PDB entry 9B1B | electron microscopy, 2.30 A resolution | chains A and B of the 4 polymer chains in the assembly

== Chain A ==
Protein: Capsid protein VP1
From: enterovirus D68
Notes: EC 3.4.22.29, 3.6.1.15, 3.4.22.28, 2.7.7.48
UniProtKB: A0A097BW12 (A0A097BW12_HED68); residues -11 to 297 here correspond to UniProt positions 553-861 (UniProt number = residue number + 564)
Amino-acid sequence (309 residues; numbered -11 to 297; the number before each row is that of its first residue; numbers below 1 keep their minus sign (Leu-11 is residue -11)):
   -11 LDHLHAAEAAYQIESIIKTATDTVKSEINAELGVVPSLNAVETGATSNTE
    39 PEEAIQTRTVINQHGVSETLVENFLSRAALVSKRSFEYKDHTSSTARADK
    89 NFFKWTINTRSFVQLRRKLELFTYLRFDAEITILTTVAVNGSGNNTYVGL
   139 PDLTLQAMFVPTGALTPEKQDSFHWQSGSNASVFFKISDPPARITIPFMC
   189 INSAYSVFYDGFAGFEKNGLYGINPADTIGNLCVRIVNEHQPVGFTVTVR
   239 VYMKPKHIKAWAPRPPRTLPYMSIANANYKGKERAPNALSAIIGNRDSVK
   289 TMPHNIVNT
Disordered / not traced: -11 to 0, 84-85, 130-134, 297
Residues lining bound ligands: A1AIG (4-[(propan-2-yl)oxy]-N-{(4M)-4-[1-(2,2,2-trifluoroethyl)-1H-pyrazol-4-yl]quinolin-8-yl}benzamide): Val69, Trp93, Ile95, Asn96, Thr97, Arg98, Leu107, Leu113, Phe115, Ala117, Ile119, Ala145, Met146, Phe147, Ala169, Ser170, Val171, Ile182, Ile184, Tyr193, Val195, Ile217, Leu220, Val239, Met241

== Chain B ==
Protein: viral protein 3
From: enterovirus D68
UniProtKB: A0A097BW12 (A0A097BW12_9ENTO); residues 1-247 here correspond to UniProt positions 318-564 (UniProt number = residue number + 317)
Amino-acid sequence (247 residues; numbered 1 to 247; the number before each row is that of its first residue):
     1 GVPTYLLPGSGQFLTTDDHSSAPALPCFNPTPEMHIPGQVRNMLEVVQVE
    51 SMMEINNTESAVGMERLKVDISALTDVDQLLFNIPLDIQLDGPLRNTLVG
   101 NISRYYTHWSGSLEMTFMFCGSFMAAGKLILCYTPPGGSCPTTRETAMLG
   151 THIVWDFGLQSSVTLIIPWISGSHYRMFNNDAKSTNANVGYVTCFMQTNL
   201 IVPSESSDTCSLIGFIAAKDDFSLRLMRDSPDIGQLDHLHAAEAAYQ

== Interface between chain A and chain B ==
Contacting residue pairs (211):
  Glu2(A) - Arg41(B)  salt bridge
  Ala8(A) - Asp220(B)
  Ala8(A) - Asp221(B)
  Thr9(A) - Asp220(B)  hydrogen bond
  Thr9(A) - Asp221(B)  hydrogen bond (side chain-backbone)
  Ser25(A) - Ser162(B)
  Ser25(A) - Val163(B)
  Ser25(A) - Thr164(B)  hydrogen bond (backbone-backbone)
  Leu26(A) - Ser162(B)
  Leu26(A) - Val163(B)  hydrophobic
  Asn27(A) - Gln160(B)
  Asn27(A) - Ser161(B)
  Asn27(A) - Ser162(B)  hydrogen bond (backbone-backbone)
  Asn27(A) - Thr164(B)  hydrogen bond
  Val29(A) - Glu50(B)
  Val29(A) - Thr116(B)
  Val29(A) - Met118(B)  hydrophobic
  Val29(A) - Ser162(B)
  Val29(A) - Phe215(B)  hydrophobic
  Glu30(A) - Met118(B)
  Glu30(A) - Ser161(B)  hydrogen bond
  Thr34(A) - Gln48(B)
  Thr34(A) - Val49(B)
  Thr34(A) - Glu50(B)  hydrogen bond (side chain-backbone)
  Ser35(A) - Glu50(B)  hydrogen bond (backbone-side chain)
  Ser35(A) - Glu114(B)
  Ser35(A) - Thr116(B)
  Ser35(A) - Thr164(B)  hydrogen bond
  Ser35(A) - Lys219(B)
  Thr37(A) - Thr164(B)
  Thr37(A) - Ile166(B)
  Thr37(A) - Lys219(B)  hydrogen bond (backbone-side chain)
  Glu38(A) - Lys219(B)  salt bridge
  Pro39(A) - Ile166(B)  hydrophobic
  Ala42(A) - Ile166(B)  hydrophobic
  Ile43(A) - Thr151(B)
  Ile43(A) - Pro168(B)  hydrophobic
  Asn50(A) - Asp221(B)
  His52(A) - Ser110(B)
  His52(A) - His174(B)  hydrogen bond
  His52(A) - Tyr175(B)
  His52(A) - Ser223(B)
  Gly53(A) - Ser223(B)  hydrogen bond (backbone-side chain)
  Val54(A) - Asn42(B)  hydrogen bond (backbone-side chain)
  Val54(A) - Leu44(B)  hydrophobic
  Glu56(A) - Tyr106(B)  hydrogen bond (backbone-side chain)
  Glu56(A) - Arg225(B)
  Glu56(A) - Leu226(B)  hydrogen bond (side chain-backbone)
  Glu56(A) - Met227(B)  hydrogen bond (side chain-backbone)
  Thr57(A) - Asn42(B)  hydrogen bond
  Thr57(A) - Met43(B)  hydrogen bond (backbone-backbone)
  Thr57(A) - Leu44(B)
  Thr57(A) - Tyr106(B)
  Thr57(A) - Leu224(B)
  Leu58(A) - Arg41(B)
  Leu58(A) - Asn42(B)
  Val59(A) - Val40(B)
  Val59(A) - Arg41(B)  hydrogen bond (backbone-backbone)
  Val59(A) - Met43(B)  hydrophobic
  Asn61(A) - Met227(B)
  Phe62(A) - Met43(B)  hydrophobic
  Phe62(A) - Tyr105(B)  hydrophobic
  Phe62(A) - Tyr106(B)
  Phe62(A) - Met227(B)
  Arg65(A) - Thr15(B)
  Arg65(A) - Thr16(B)
  Arg65(A) - Met227(B)  hydrogen bond
  Ala66(A) - Phe13(B)  hydrophobic
  Ala66(A) - Thr15(B)  hydrogen bond (backbone-backbone)
  Ser70(A) - Tyr246(B)  hydrogen bond
  Lys71(A) - Tyr246(B)
  Arg72(A) - Glu243(B)  salt bridge
  Arg72(A) - Tyr246(B)
  Arg72(A) - Gln247(B)
  Phe91(A) - Tyr246(B)  hydrophobic
  Lys92(A) - Ala245(B)  hydrogen bond (side chain-backbone)
  Lys92(A) - Tyr246(B)
  Lys92(A) - Gln247(B)  hydrogen bond (side chain-backbone)
  Trp93(A) - Ala245(B)
  Trp93(A) - Tyr246(B)
  Thr94(A) - Ala245(B)  hydrogen bond (backbone-backbone)
  Asn96(A) - Ala245(B)
  Arg98(A) - Leu239(B)
  Ser99(A) - Gln235(B)
  Phe100(A) - Gln235(B)
  Val101(A) - Gly234(B)
  Val101(A) - Gln235(B)
  Gln102(A) - Asp229(B)  hydrogen bond
  Arg104(A) - Leu239(B)
  Arg105(A) - Asn101(B)
  Arg105(A) - Tyr105(B)  hydrogen bond
  Arg105(A) - Ser230(B)
  Arg105(A) - Asp232(B)  salt bridge
  Arg105(A) - Ile233(B)
  Lys106(A) - Tyr105(B)
  Lys106(A) - Met227(B)
  Phe110(A) - Met43(B)  hydrophobic
  Tyr112(A) - Ile36(B)  hydrophobic
  Arg114(A) - Pro30(B)
  Arg114(A) - Thr31(B)  hydrogen bond (side chain-backbone)
  Arg114(A) - Pro32(B)
  Arg114(A) - Glu33(B)  salt bridge
  Glu118(A) - His19(B)
  Glu118(A) - Ser21(B)  hydrogen bond
  Thr120(A) - Phe13(B)
  Ala169(A) - Ala24(B)
  Pro178(A) - Gly11(B)
  Pro179(A) - Phe13(B)  hydrophobic
  Arg181(A) - Phe13(B)
  Arg181(A) - Asp17(B)  salt bridge
  Arg181(A) - Ser21(B)
  Ile182(A) - Ser21(B)
  Ile182(A) - Ala22(B)
  Thr183(A) - Ser21(B)  hydrogen bond
  Thr183(A) - Ala22(B)  hydrogen bond (backbone-backbone)
  Thr183(A) - Pro23(B)
  Thr183(A) - Ala24(B)  hydrogen bond (backbone-backbone)
  Ile184(A) - Ala24(B)  hydrophobic
  Pro185(A) - Leu25(B)  hydrophobic
  Pro185(A) - Phe28(B)  hydrophobic
  Phe186(A) - Phe28(B)
  Phe186(A) - Pro30(B)
  Met187(A) - Leu25(B)  hydrophobic
  Met187(A) - Phe28(B)  hydrophobic
  Cys188(A) - Thr31(B)  hydrogen bond (backbone-side chain)
  Ile189(A) - Thr31(B)  hydrogen bond (backbone-side chain)
  Asn190(A) - Thr31(B)
  Ser191(A) - Thr31(B)
  Ser191(A) - Pro32(B)  hydrogen bond (side chain-backbone)
  Ser191(A) - Glu33(B)
  Ser191(A) - Met34(B)  hydrogen bond (side chain-backbone)
  Tyr240(A) - Phe13(B)  hydrophobic
  Lys242(A) - Asp17(B)  salt bridge
  Lys247(A) - Glu33(B)
  Lys247(A) - Gln39(B)
  Ala248(A) - Gln39(B)
  Ala248(A) - Val40(B)  hydrogen bond (backbone-backbone)
  Trp249(A) - Ile36(B)  hydrogen bond (side chain-backbone)
  Trp249(A) - Pro37(B)
  Trp249(A) - Gly38(B)
  Trp249(A) - Gln39(B)
  Ala250(A) - Gly38(B)  hydrogen bond (backbone-backbone)
  Pro251(A) - Val40(B)
  Pro251(A) - Val46(B)  hydrophobic
  Pro254(A) - Asn101(B)
  Thr256(A) - Asn96(B)
  Tyr259(A) - Leu239(B)
  Met260(A) - Leu239(B)
  Met260(A) - His240(B)  hydrogen bond (backbone-backbone)
  Ser261(A) - Leu239(B)
  Ser261(A) - His240(B)
  Ile262(A) - Leu239(B)  hydrophobic
  Ile262(A) - His240(B)  hydrogen bond (backbone-backbone)
  Ile262(A) - Ala241(B)
  Ile262(A) - Ala242(B)  hydrophobic
  Pro274(A) - Asp91(B)
  Pro274(A) - Arg95(B)
  Asn275(A) - Arg95(B)  hydrogen bond
  Ser278(A) - Val62(B)
  Ser278(A) - Gly63(B)  hydrogen bond (backbone-backbone)
  Ser278(A) - Arg66(B)
  Ala279(A) - Arg66(B)
  Ile280(A) - Glu54(B)
  Ile280(A) - Arg95(B)  hydrogen bond (backbone-side chain)
  Ile280(A) - Asn96(B)
  Ile281(A) - Glu54(B)  hydrogen bond (backbone-side chain)
  Ile281(A) - Asn57(B)
  Ile281(A) - Arg66(B)  hydrogen bond (backbone-side chain)
  Ile281(A) - Asp91(B)
  Ile281(A) - Gly92(B)
  Ile281(A) - Arg95(B)
  Ile281(A) - Asn96(B)
  Gly282(A) - Asn57(B)  hydrogen bond (backbone-side chain)
  Gly282(A) - Asp91(B)  hydrogen bond (backbone-side chain)
  Asn283(A) - Asn57(B)
  Asn283(A) - Thr58(B)
  Asn283(A) - Glu59(B)
  Asn283(A) - Arg66(B)  hydrogen bond
  Arg284(A) - Ile55(B)  hydrogen bond (side chain-backbone)
  Arg284(A) - Asn57(B)  hydrogen bond
  Arg284(A) - Thr58(B)
  Arg284(A) - Asn83(B)  hydrogen bond
  Arg284(A) - Pro85(B)
  Ser286(A) - Thr58(B)
  Val287(A) - Asn56(B)
  Val287(A) - Thr58(B)
  Val287(A) - Leu81(B)
  Val287(A) - Phe82(B)
  Val287(A) - Asn83(B)  hydrogen bond (backbone-backbone)
  Lys288(A) - Leu80(B)
  Lys288(A) - Leu81(B)
  Lys288(A) - Asn83(B)  hydrogen bond (backbone-side chain)
  Thr289(A) - Asn83(B)
  Met290(A) - Asn83(B)
  Met290(A) - Ile84(B)
  Met290(A) - Pro85(B)
  Met290(A) - Cys140(B)  hydrophobic
  Met290(A) - Tyr191(B)  hydrophobic
  Pro291(A) - Pro85(B)
  His292(A) - Asp87(B)
  His292(A) - Leu90(B)
  His292(A) - Ala182(B)
  His292(A) - Lys183(B)
  Asn293(A) - Ser139(B)
  Asn293(A) - Cys140(B)  hydrogen bond (side chain-backbone)
  Asn293(A) - Lys183(B)
  Asn293(A) - Tyr191(B)  hydrogen bond
  Ile294(A) - Gly138(B)
  Ile294(A) - Ser139(B)  hydrogen bond (backbone-backbone)
  Ile294(A) - Lys183(B)
  Ile294(A) - Tyr191(B)  hydrogen bond (backbone-side chain)
Other interface residues (no listed pair), chain A (104 interface residues in all): Ala28, Ala33, Asn36, Leu109, Phe147, Ala192, Lys244, Arg255, Leu257, Asp285, Asn296
Other interface residues (no listed pair), chain B (108 interface residues in all): Asp18, Ala61, Pro93, Ile102, Ser112, Gly137, Ile153, Trp155, Asn188, Ala217, Phe222

== Summary ==
The interface between chain A and chain B involves 104 residues on one side and 108 on the other; the contacts
include 58 hydrogen bonds and 7 salt bridges. Polar pairs include Glu2(A)-Arg41(B), Glu38(A)-Lys219(B) and
Arg72(A)-Glu243(B).
Chain A is Capsid protein VP1 and chain B is viral protein 3, both from enterovirus D68; the structure, EV-D68
in complex with inhibitor Jun11-78-7, was determined by electron microscopy.
